PDB entry 2QKK | X-ray diffraction, 3.20 A resolution | chains C and A of the 4 polymer chains in the assembly

Chain C:
Molecule: 14-nt RNA strand
Sequence (14 nucleotides; numbered 1 to 14; the number before each row is that of its first residue):
     1 CGACACCUGAUUCC
Bound ions: Ca2+ site 1: A5, C6 (shared with Asp145(A), Asn210(A) of chain A); Ca2+ site 2: C6 (shared with Asp145(A), Asp274(A) of chain A)

Chain A:
Molecule: Ribonuclease H1
Organism: Homo sapiens
Notes: EC 3.1.26.4; fragment: C-terminal domain (residues 134-286)
Reference sequence: O60930 (RNH1_HUMAN); numbering as in UniProt (aligned over 136-286)
Amino-acid sequence (154 residues; numbered 133 to 286; the number before each row is that of its first residue):
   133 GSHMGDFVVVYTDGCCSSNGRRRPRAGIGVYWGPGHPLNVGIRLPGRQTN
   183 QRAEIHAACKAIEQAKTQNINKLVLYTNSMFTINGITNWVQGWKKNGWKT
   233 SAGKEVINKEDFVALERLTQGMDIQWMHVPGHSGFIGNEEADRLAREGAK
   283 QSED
Differences from the reference sequence: expression tag (133-135); engineered mutation Asn210 (Asp in O60930)
Curated features (UniProtKB/Swiss-Prot):
  - binding site (Mg(2+)): Asp145, Glu186, Asp274
  - natural variant: Val142 (V142I: In PEOB2), Ala185 (A185V: In PEOB2)
Bound ions: Ca2+ site 1: Asp145, Asn210 (shared with A5(C), C6(C) of chain C); Ca2+ site 2: Asp145, Asp274 (shared with C6(C) of chain C)
From the paper describing this entry:
  - Ca2+ coordination: Asp145, Glu186, Asp274
  - mutagenesis - D210N: abolished catalytic activity
  - specificity-determining residues: Trp221 (proposed by the authors, not directly observed)
  - catalytic residues: His264 (proposed by the authors, not directly observed)

Interface between chain C and chain A:
Pairs across the interface - 28 pairs, chain C then chain A:
  C4(C) - Asn210(A)  hydrogen bond to the sugar
  C4(C) - Ser211(A)  sugar contact
  C4(C) - Met212(A)  hydrogen bond to the sugar
  C4(C) - His260(A)  phosphate contact
  A5(C) - Asn182(A)  base contact
  A5(C) - Glu186(A)  hydrogen bond to the sugar
  A5(C) - Asn210(A)  phosphate contact
  A5(C) - His260(A)  salt bridge to the phosphate
  A5(C) - Val261(A)  phosphate contact
  A5(C) - Pro262(A)  phosphate contact
  A5(C) - Gly263(A)  hydrogen bond to the phosphate
  C6(C) - Asp145(A)  phosphate contact
  C6(C) - Gly146(A)  sugar contact
  C6(C) - Cys147(A)  phosphate contact
  C6(C) - Cys148(A)  hydrogen bond to the sugar
  C6(C) - Asn151(A)  sugar contact
  C6(C) - Asn182(A)  sugar contact
  C6(C) - Glu186(A)  sugar contact
  C6(C) - His264(A)  phosphate contact
  C7(C) - Cys147(A)  phosphate contact
  C7(C) - Cys148(A)  phosphate contact
  C7(C) - Ser149(A)  phosphate contact
  C7(C) - Ser150(A)  hydrogen bond to the phosphate
  C7(C) - Asn151(A)  hydrogen bond to the sugar
  C7(C) - Arg278(A)  salt bridge to the phosphate
  U8(C) - Ser149(A)  phosphate contact
  U8(C) - Ser150(A)  phosphate contact
  U8(C) - Arg153(A)  hydrogen bond to the sugar
Interface residues without a listed pair, chain A (20 interface residues in all): Asp274

In short:
5 residues of chain C and 20 residues of chain A are in contact; the contacts include 8 hydrogen bonds and 2
salt bridges. Polar contacts include C4(C)-Asn210(A), C4(C)-Met212(A) and A5(C)-Glu186(A). Curated annotation
(UniProt) lists 3 Mg2+-binding residues on chain A. From the paper: the catalytic residue His264(A); D210N of
chain A abolishes catalytic activity.
Chain C is a 14-nt RNA strand and chain A is Ribonuclease H1 (Homo sapiens); the structure, Human RNase H
catalytic domain mutant D210N in complex with 14-mer RNA/DNA hybrid, was determined by X-ray diffraction (same
publication as 2QK9 and 2QKB).
